1E1H - chains A and C of the 4 polymer chains in the assembly; structure by X-ray diffraction, 1.80 A resolution.

Chain A (and C):
Name: Botulinum neurotoxin type A light chain
Organism: Clostridium botulinum
Notes: EC 3.4.24.69; chain C of this document is another copy of the same molecule, construct and numbering; everything in this record applies to it too
UniProtKB: Q45894 (BXA2_CLOBO); residues 9-249 here correspond to UniProt positions 10-250 (UniProt number = residue number + 1)
Sequence (287 residues; numbered -37 to 249; the number before each row is that of its first residue; numbers below 1 keep their minus sign (Met-37 is residue -37)):
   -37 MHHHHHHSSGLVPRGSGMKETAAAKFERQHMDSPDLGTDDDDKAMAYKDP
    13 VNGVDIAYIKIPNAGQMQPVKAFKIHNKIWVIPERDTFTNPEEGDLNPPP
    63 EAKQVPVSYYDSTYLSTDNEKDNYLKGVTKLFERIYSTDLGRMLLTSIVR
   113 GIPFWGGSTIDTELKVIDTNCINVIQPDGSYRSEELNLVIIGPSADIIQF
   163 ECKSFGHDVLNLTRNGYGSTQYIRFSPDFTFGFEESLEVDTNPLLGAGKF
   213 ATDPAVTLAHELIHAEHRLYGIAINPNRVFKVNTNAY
Not modelled in the structure: -37 to 6, 199-206
Ion coordination: Zn2+ site 1: His222, His226 (shared with 1 residue of chain B; Tyr249(C) of chain C); Zn2+ site 2: Tyr249 (shared with His222(C), His226(C) of chain C; 1 residue of chain D)
Curated features (UniProtKB/Swiss-Prot):
  - active site: Glu223
  - binding site (Zn(2+)): His222, His226
From the paper describing this entry:
  - Zn2+ coordination: Tyr249
  - catalytic residues: Gln161, Glu163, Glu223 (proposed by the authors, not directly observed)
  - specificity-determining residues: Ile236 (proposed by the authors, not directly observed)
  - higher-order assembly contacts with a neighbouring Botulinum neurotoxin type A light chain: Lys243 to Tyr249
  - conformationally variable residues (order/disorder transition): Leu199 to Leu206

Chain A / chain C interface:
Pairs across the interface - 25 pairs, chain A then chain C:
  Gln66(A) with Asn245(C), hydrogen bond (backbone-side chain)
  Pro68(A) with Asn245(C); Thr246(C); Asn247(C)
  Val69(A) with Asn247(C), hydrogen bond (backbone-side chain)
  Gln161(A) with Ala248(C), hydrogen bond (side chain-backbone)
  Phe162(A) with Ala248(C); Tyr249(C)
  Phe193(A) with Asn247(C)
  His222(A) with Tyr249(C)
  Glu223(A) with Tyr249(C)
  His226(A) with Tyr249(C)
  Asn245(A) with Gln66(C), hydrogen bond (side chain-backbone); Pro68(C)
  Thr246(A) with Val67(C); Pro68(C)
  Asn247(A) with Pro68(C); Val69(C), hydrogen bond (side chain-backbone); Phe193(C)
  Ala248(A) with Gln161(C), hydrogen bond (backbone-side chain); Phe162(C)
  Tyr249(A) with Phe162(C); His222(C); Glu223(C); His226(C)
Other interface residues (no listed pair), chain A (16 interface residues in all): Val67, Glu163
Other interface residues (no listed pair), chain C (16 interface residues in all): Glu163
Interface features reported in the paper:
  - specific contacts: Asn245(A)-Gln66(C) (hydrogen bond)
  - interface residues, chain A: Asn247(A)

Overview:
The chain A/chain C interface involves 16 residues from each chain; the contacts include 6 hydrogen bonds.
Among the polar pairs are Gln66(A)-Asn245(C), Val69(A)-Asn247(C) and Gln161(A)-Ala248(C). The paper describes
a hydrogen bond between Asn245(A) and Gln66(C). From the paper: catalytic residues Gln161(A), Glu163(A) and
Glu223(A); the interface residue Asn247(A).
Chain A and chain C are both Botulinum neurotoxin type A light chain (Clostridium botulinum); the structure,
Crystal Structure of recombinant Botulinum Neurotoxin Type A Light Chain, self-inhibiting Zn endopeptidase,
was determined by X-ray diffraction.
